Entry 7S9L (X-ray diffraction, 2.05 A resolution); this record covers chains A and T of the 4 polymer chains in the assembly.

== Chain A ==
Molecule: DNA polymerase beta
From: Homo sapiens
Notes: EC 2.7.7.7, 4.2.99.-
UniProt: P06746 (DPOLB_HUMAN); numbering as in UniProt (aligned over 1-335)
Chain sequence (335 residues; each row starts with the number of its first residue):
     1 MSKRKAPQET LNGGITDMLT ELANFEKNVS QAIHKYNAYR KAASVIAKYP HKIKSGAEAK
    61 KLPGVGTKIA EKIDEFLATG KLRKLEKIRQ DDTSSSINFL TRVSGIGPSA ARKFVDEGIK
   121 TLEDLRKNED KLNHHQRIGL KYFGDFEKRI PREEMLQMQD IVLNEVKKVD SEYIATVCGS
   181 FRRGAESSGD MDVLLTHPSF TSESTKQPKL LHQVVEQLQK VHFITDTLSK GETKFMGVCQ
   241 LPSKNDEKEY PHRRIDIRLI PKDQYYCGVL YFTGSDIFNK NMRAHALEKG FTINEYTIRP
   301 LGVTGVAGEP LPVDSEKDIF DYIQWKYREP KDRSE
Disordered / not traced: 1-6, 205-206
Bound ions: Na+ site 1: Ser-30, Ser-171; Na+ site 2: Lys-60, Leu-62, Val-65 (shared with 1 residue of chain D); Na+ site 3: Thr-101, Val-103, Ile-106 (shared with 1 residue of chain P); Na+ site 4 near Thr-101 (its only coordinating residue here)
Curated features (UniProtKB/Swiss-Prot):
  - region: Arg-183 to Asp-192 (DNA-binding)
  - active site: Lys-72 (Nucleophile)
  - binding site (K(+)): Lys-60, Leu-62, Val-65, Thr-101, Val-103, Ile-106
  - binding site (Na(+)): Lys-60, Leu-62, Val-65, Thr-101, Val-103, Ile-106
  - binding site (dATP): Arg-149, Ser-180, Arg-183, Gly-189, Asp-190
  - binding site (dCTP): Arg-149, Ser-180, Arg-183, Gly-189, Asp-190
  - binding site (dGTP): Arg-149, Ser-180, Arg-183, Gly-189, Asp-190, Asp-192
  - binding site (dTTP): Arg-149, Ser-180, Arg-183, Gly-189, Asp-190
  - binding site (Mg(2+)): Asp-190, Asp-192, Asp-256
  - modified residue: Lys-72 (N6-acetyllysine), Arg-83 (Omega-N-methylarginine), Arg-152 (Omega-N-methylarginine)
  - cross-link (Glycyl lysine isopeptide (Lys-Gly)): Lys-41 (interchain with G-Cter in ubiquitin), Lys-61 (interchain with G-Cter in ubiquitin), Lys-81 (interchain with G-Cter in ubiquitin)

== Chain T ==
Molecule: 16-nt DNA strand
Sequence (16 nucleotides; numbered 1 to 16; the number before each row is that of its first residue):
     1 CCGACGGCGC ATXAGC
Modified / non-standard residues: 8NI (N-[(5S)-2-amino-5-formamido-6-oxo-5,6-dihydropyrimidin-4-yl]-2-deoxy-5-O-phosphono-beta-D-erythro-pentofuranosylamine) at position 13

== Chain A / chain T interface ==
Contacting residue pairs (15; chain A residue first):
  His-34(A) / DC5(T)  stacking on the base
  Asn-133(A) / DT12(T)  phosphate contact
  His-134(A) / DT12(T)  phosphate contact
  Ser-229(A) / DC10(T)  phosphate contact
  Ser-229(A) / DA11(T)  phosphate contact
  Lys-230(A) / DC10(T)  phosphate contact
  Lys-230(A) / DA11(T)  hydrogen bond to the phosphate
  Gly-231(A) / DC10(T)  phosphate contact
  Glu-232(A) / DC10(T)  hydrogen bond to the phosphate
  Thr-233(A) / DG9(T)  phosphate contact
  Thr-233(A) / DC10(T)  hydrogen bond to the phosphate
  Lys-234(A) / DG9(T)  hydrogen bond to the base
  Lys-234(A) / DC10(T)  hydrogen bond to the phosphate
  Tyr-271(A) / DG6(T)  hydrogen bond to the base
  Tyr-296(A) / DC8(T)  sugar contact
Also at the interface, not in a pair above, chain A (13 interface residues in all): Asn-37, Leu-228

== Overview ==
13 residues of chain A face 7 of chain T across their interface, with 6 hydrogen bonds and 1 aromatic stacking
contact. Among the polar pairs are Lys-234(A)/DG9(T), Tyr-271(A)/DG6(T) and Lys-230(A)/DA11(T).
Chain A is DNA polymerase beta (Homo sapiens) and chain T is a 16-nt DNA strand; the structure, Crystal
Structure of DNA Polymerase Beta with Ring open intermediate Fapy-dG base-paired with a dC, was determined by
X-ray diffraction together with 7S9J, 7S9K, 7S9M, 7S9N, 7S9O, 7S9P and 7S9Q from the same study.
